PDB entry 9DO1 | X-ray diffraction, 2.40 A resolution | chain A

# Chain A
Name: Papain-like protease nsp3
From: Severe acute respiratory syndrome coronavirus 2
Notes: EC 3.4.19.12, 3.4.22.-
Reference sequence: P0DTD1 (R1AB_SARS2); residues 1-315 here correspond to UniProt positions 1564-1878 (UniProt number = residue number + 1563)
Sequence (318 residues; each row starts with the number of its first residue; numbers below 1 keep their minus sign (Ser-2 is residue -2)):
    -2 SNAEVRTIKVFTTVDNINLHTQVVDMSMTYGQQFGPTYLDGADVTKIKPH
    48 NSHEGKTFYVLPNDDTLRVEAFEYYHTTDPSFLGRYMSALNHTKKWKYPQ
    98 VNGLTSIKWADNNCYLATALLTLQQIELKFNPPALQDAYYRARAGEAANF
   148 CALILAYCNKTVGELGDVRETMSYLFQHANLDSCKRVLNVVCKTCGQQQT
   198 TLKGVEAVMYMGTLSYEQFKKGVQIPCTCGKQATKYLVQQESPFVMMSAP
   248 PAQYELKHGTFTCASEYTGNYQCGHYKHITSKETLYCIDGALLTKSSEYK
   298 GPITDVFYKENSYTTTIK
Disordered / not traced: -2 to 3
Differences from the reference sequence: expression tag (-2 to 0)
Ion coordination: Zn2+ site 1: Asp62, His73; Zn2+ site 2: His89, Asp108, Cys270; Zn2+ site 3: Cys111, His272; Zn2+ site 4 near His175 (its only coordinating residue here); Zn2+ site 5: Cys189, Cys192, Cys224, Cys226; Zn2+ site 6 near Cys192 (its only coordinating residue here)
Ligand contacts: A1BF2 (2-methyl-N-{(1R)-1-[(2M)-2-(1-methyl-1H-pyrazol-4-yl)quinolin-4-yl]ethyl}-5-{[(2R)-1-methylpyrrolidin-2-yl]methoxy}benzamide): Leu162, Gly163, Asp164, Arg166, Glu167, Met208, Pro247, Pro248, Tyr264, Gly266, Asn267, Tyr268, Gln269, Tyr273, Thr301
Swiss-Prot annotation at these positions:
  - zinc finger: Cys189 to Cys226 (C4-type)
  - active site (For PL-PRO activity): Cys111, His272, Asp286
  - binding site (Zn(2+)): Cys189, Cys192, Cys224, Cys226
What the authors report for this chain:
  - binding site for A1BF2: Asp164, Glu167, Met208, Pro247, Pro248, Tyr264, Tyr268, Gln269
  - catalytic residues: Cys111, His272, Asp286 (citing earlier work)

# In short
Bound to chain A: compound A1BF2. The Zn2+ site 1 is built by Asp62 and His73. His89, Asp108 and Cys270 form
the Zn2+ site 2. From UniProt: 3 active-site residues and 4 Zn2+-binding residues. The paper reports catalytic
residues Cys111, His272 and Asp286; a binding site for A1BF2 at Asp164, Glu167 and Met208 among others.
Chain A is Papain-like protease nsp3 (Severe acute respiratory syndrome coronavirus 2); the structure,
SARS-CoV-2 papain-like protease (PLpro) with inhibitor Jun13307, was determined by X-ray diffraction (same
publication as 9DNU, 9DNV, 9DO3, 9DO5 and 9DOI).
